Entry 4ZQ9 (X-ray diffraction, 2.60 A resolution); this record covers chains C and D of the 5 polymer chains in the assembly.

Chain C:
Protein: Protein Rep68
Source organism: Adeno-associated virus 2 (isolate Srivastava/1982)
Notes: EC 3.6.4.12; fragment: Origin binding domain
Reference sequence: P03132 (REP68_AAV2S); residue numbers follow UniProt; this construct covers 1-208
Chain sequence (211 residues; row label = number of the first residue in the row; numbers below 1 keep their minus sign (Gly-2 is residue -2)):
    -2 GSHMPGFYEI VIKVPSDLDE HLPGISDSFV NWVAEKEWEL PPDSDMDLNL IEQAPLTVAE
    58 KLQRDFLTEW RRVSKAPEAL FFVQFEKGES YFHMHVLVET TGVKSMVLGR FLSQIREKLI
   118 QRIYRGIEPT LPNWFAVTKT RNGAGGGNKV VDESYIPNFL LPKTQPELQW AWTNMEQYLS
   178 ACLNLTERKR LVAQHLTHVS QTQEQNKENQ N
Unresolved in the structure: -2 to 1, 15-22, 197-208
Sequence notes: expression tag (-2 to 0); conflict Glu17 (Gly in P03132); engineered mutation Ser151 (Cys in P03132), Phe156 (Tyr in P03132)
Curated features (UniProtKB/Swiss-Prot):
  - motif: His90 to His92 (RCR-2)
  - binding site (a divalent metal cation): Glu83, His90, His92
Reported in the primary citation:
  - binding site for the 21-nt DNA strand (chain D): Arg107, Arg138, Ala141
  - binding site for the 21-nt DNA strand: Arg138, Gly142
  - specificity-determining residues: Arg107, Arg138, Ala141, Gly142

Chain D:
Molecule: 21-nt DNA strand
Sequence (21 nucleotides; each row starts with the number of its first residue):
     1 GCGCTCGCTC GCTCGCTGGG C

Interface between chain C and chain D:
Contacting residue pairs (16; chain C residue first):
  Lys101(C) - DC14(D)  salt bridge to the phosphate
  Met103(C) - DT13(D)  phosphate contact
  Met103(C) - DC14(D)  sugar contact
  Val104(C) - DC14(D)  sugar contact
  Val104(C) - DG15(D)  sugar contact
  Arg107(C) - DT13(D)  hydrogen bond to the base
  Arg107(C) - DC14(D)  hydrogen bond to the base
  Arg107(C) - DG15(D)  hydrogen bond to the sugar
  Phe108(C) - DG15(D)  phosphate contact
  Gln111(C) - DC16(D)  hydrogen bond to the phosphate
  Arg138(C) - DC6(D)  base contact
  Arg138(C) - DG7(D)  hydrogen bond to the base
  Arg138(C) - DC8(D)  base contact
  Gly140(C) - DG7(D)  phosphate contact
  Ala141(C) - DC8(D)  hydrogen bond to the base
  Gly142(C) - DC8(D)  base contact
Interface residues without a listed pair, chain D (8 interface residues in all): DT9

Summary:
10 residues of chain C face 8 of chain D across their interface; the contacts include 6 hydrogen bonds and 1
salt bridge. Polar contacts include Arg107(C)-DT13(D), Arg107(C)-DC14(D) and Arg138(C)-DG7(D). The paper
reports a binding site for the 21-nt DNA strand (chain D) at Arg107(C), Arg138(C) and Ala141(C); a binding
site for the 21-nt DNA strand at Arg138(C) and Gly142(C).
Here chain C is Protein Rep68 (Adeno-associated virus 2 (isolate Srivastava/1982)) and chain D is a 21-nt DNA
strand. Entry 4ZQ9 (X-ray structure of AAV-2 OBD bound to AAVS1 site 3:1) was determined by X-ray diffraction,
deposited together with 5BYG.
